6KW5 - chains N and Q of the 28 polymer chains in the assembly; structure by electron microscopy, 10.13 A resolution (very low resolution: no residue pairs are listed; an interface is given only as per-side residue counts).

Chain N:
Molecule: DNA 167
Sequence (167 nucleotides; row label = number of the first residue in the row; numbers below 1 keep their minus sign (DC-19 is residue -19)):
   -19 CTAGTACTTCTCGACAAGCTTCAGGATGTATATATCTGACACGTGCCTGG
    31 AGACTAGGGAGTAATCCCCTTGGCGGTTAAAACGCGGGGGACAGCGCGTA
    81 CGTGCGTTTAAGCGGTGCTAGAGCTGTCTACGACCAATTGAGCGGCCTCG
   131 GCACCGGGATTCTCATC
Not modelled in the structure: -19 to 0, 147

Chain Q:
Protein: Nuclear protein STH1/NPS1
Organism: Saccharomyces cerevisiae (strain ATCC 204508 / S288c)
Notes: EC 3.6.4.12
UniProt: P32597 (STH1_YEAST); residue numbers follow UniProt; this construct covers 1-1359
Sequence (1359 residues; row label = number of the first residue in the row):
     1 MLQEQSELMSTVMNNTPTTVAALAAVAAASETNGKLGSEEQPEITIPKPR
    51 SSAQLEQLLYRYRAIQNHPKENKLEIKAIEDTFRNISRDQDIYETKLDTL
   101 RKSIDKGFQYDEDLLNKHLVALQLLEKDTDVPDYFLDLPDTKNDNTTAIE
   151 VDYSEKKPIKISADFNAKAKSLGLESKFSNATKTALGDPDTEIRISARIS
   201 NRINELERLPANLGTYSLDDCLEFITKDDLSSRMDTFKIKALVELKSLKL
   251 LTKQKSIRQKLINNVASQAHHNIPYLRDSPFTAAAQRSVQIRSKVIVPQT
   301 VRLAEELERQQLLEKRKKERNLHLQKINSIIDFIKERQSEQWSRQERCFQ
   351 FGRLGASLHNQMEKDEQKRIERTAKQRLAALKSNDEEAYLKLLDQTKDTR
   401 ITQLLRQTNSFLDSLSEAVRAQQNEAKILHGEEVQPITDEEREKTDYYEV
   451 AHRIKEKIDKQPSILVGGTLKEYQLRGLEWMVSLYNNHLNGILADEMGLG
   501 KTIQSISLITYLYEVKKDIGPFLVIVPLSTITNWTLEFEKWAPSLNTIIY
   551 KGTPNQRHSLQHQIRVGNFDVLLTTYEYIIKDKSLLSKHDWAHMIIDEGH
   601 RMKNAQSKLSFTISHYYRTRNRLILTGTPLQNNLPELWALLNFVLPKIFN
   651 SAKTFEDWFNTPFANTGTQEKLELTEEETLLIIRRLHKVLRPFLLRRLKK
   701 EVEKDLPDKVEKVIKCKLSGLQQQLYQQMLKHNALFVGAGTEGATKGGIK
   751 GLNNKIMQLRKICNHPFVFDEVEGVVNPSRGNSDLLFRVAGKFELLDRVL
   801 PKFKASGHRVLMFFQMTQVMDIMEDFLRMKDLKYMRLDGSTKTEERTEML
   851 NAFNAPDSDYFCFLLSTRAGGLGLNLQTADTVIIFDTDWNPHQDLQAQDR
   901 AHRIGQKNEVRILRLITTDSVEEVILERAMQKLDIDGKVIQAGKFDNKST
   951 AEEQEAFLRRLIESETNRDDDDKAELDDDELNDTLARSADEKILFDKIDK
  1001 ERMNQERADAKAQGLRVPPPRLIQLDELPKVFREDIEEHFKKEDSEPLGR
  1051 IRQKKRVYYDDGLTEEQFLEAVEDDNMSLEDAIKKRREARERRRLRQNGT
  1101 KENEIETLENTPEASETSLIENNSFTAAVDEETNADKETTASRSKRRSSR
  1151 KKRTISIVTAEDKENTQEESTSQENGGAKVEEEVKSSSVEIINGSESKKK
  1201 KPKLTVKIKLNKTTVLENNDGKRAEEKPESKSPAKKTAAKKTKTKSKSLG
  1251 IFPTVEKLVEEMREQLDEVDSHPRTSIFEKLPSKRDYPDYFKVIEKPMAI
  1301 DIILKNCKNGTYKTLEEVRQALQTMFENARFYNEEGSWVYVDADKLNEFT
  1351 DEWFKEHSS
Not modelled in the structure: 1-391, 413-446, 519-520, 664-670, 736-750, 966-974, 1007-1359

Chain N / chain Q interface:
At this resolution (10 A) residue pairs are not listed: 7 residues of chain N and 12 of chain Q lie at the interface.

Summary:
7 residues of chain N and 12 residues of chain Q are in contact.
Here chain N is DNA 167 and chain Q is Nuclear protein STH1/NPS1 (Saccharomyces cerevisiae (strain ATCC 204508
/ S288c)). Entry 6KW5 (The ClassC RSC-Nucleosome Complex) was determined by electron microscopy.
